PDB entry 8YYV | electron microscopy, 3.07 A resolution | chains A and C of the 3 polymer chains in the assembly

# Chain A
Protein: Signal transducer and activator of transcription 1-alpha/beta
Organism: Homo sapiens
Reference sequence: P42224 (STAT1_HUMAN); residues 1-750 here = UniProt positions 1-750
Amino-acid sequence (776 residues; row label = number of the first residue in the row; numbers below 1 keep their minus sign (Met-25 is residue -25)):
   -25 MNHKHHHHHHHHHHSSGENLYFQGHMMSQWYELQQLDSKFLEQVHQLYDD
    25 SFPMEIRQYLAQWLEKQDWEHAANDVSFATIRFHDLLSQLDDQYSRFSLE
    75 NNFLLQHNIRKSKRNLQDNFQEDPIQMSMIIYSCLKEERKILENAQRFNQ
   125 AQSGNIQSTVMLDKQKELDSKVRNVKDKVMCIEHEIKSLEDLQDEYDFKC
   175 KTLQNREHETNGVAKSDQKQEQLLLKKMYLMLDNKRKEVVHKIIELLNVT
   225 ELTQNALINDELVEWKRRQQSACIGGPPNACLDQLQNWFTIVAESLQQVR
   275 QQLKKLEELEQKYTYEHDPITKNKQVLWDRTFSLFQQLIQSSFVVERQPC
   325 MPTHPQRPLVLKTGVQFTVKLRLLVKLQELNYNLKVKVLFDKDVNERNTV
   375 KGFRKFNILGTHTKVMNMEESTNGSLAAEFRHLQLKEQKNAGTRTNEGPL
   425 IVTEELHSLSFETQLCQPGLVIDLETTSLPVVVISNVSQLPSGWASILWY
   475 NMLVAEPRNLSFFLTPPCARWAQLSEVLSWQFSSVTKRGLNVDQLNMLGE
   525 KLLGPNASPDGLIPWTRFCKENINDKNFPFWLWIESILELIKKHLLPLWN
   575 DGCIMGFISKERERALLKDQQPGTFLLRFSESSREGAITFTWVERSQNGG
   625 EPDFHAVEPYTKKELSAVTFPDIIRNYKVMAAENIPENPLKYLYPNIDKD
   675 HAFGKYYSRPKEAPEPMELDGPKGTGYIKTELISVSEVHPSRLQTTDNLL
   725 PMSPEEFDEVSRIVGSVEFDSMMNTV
Not modelled in the structure: -25 to 134, 184-193, 685-698, 712-750
Sequence notes: initiating methionine (-25); expression tag (-24 to 0)
Modified positions: Tyr701 (O-phosphotyrosine; PTR)
UniProt features mapped onto this chain:
  - site: Leu724 (Required for recruitment of EP300/p300)
  - modified residue: Ser2 (N-acetylserine), Lys114 (N6-methyllysine), Lys175 (N6-methyllysine), Lys296 (N6-methyllysine), Lys366 (N6-methyllysine), Lys525 (N6-methyllysine), Lys637 (N6-methyllysine), Glu657 (ADP-ribosyl glutamic acid), Lys665 (N6-methyllysine), Tyr701 (Phosphotyrosine), Glu705 (ADP-ribosyl glutamic acid), Ser708 (Phosphoserine), Ser727 (Phosphoserine), Ser745 (Phosphoserine), Thr749 (Phosphothreonine)
  - cross-link: Lys703 (Glycyl lysine isopeptide (Lys-Gly) (interchain with G-Cter in SUMO1))

# Chain C
Molecule: 18-nt DNA strand
Sequence (18 nucleotides; each row starts with the number of its first residue):
     1 ACAGTTTCCCGTAAATGC

# Interface between chain A and chain C
Pairs across the interface (15):
  Thr327(A) - DC9(C)  phosphate contact
  Thr327(A) - DC10(C)  hydrogen bond to the phosphate
  His328(A) - DC10(C)  salt bridge to the phosphate
  Lys336(A) - DC10(C)  salt bridge to the phosphate
  Val339(A) - DC9(C)  phosphate contact
  Gln340(A) - DC9(C)  phosphate contact
  Arg418(A) - DC18(C)  sugar contact
  Thr419(A) - DC18(C)  sugar contact
  Asn420(A) - DC18(C)  phosphate contact
  Glu421(A) - DG17(C)  hydrogen bond to the base
  Glu421(A) - DC18(C)  sugar contact
  Asn460(A) - DT12(C)  hydrogen bond to the base
  Asn460(A) - DA13(C)  base contact
  Val461(A) - DC10(C)  phosphate contact
  Val461(A) - DG11(C)  phosphate contact
Interface residues without a listed pair, chain A (12 interface residues in all): Gly338
Interface residues without a listed pair, chain C (8 interface residues in all): DC8

# In short
Chain A and chain C form an interface of 12 and 8 residues respectively; the contacts include 3 hydrogen bonds
and 2 salt bridges. Polar contacts include Glu421(A)-DG17(C), Asn460(A)-DT12(C) and Thr327(A)-DC10(C).
Here chain A is Signal transducer and activator of transcription 1-alpha/beta (Homo sapiens) and chain C is an
18-nt DNA strand. Entry 8YYV (A dimeric STAT1-DNA complex) was determined by electron microscopy (same
publication as 8YYU).
